PDB entry 7RAG | X-ray diffraction, 2.40 A resolution | chains A and B

# Chain A
Protein: Lipoprotein
Organism: Clostridioides difficile
Reference sequence: A0A031WJD5 (A0A031WJD5_CLODI); numbering as in UniProt (aligned over 23-196)
Sequence (175 residues; numbered 22 to 196; the number before each row is that of its first residue):
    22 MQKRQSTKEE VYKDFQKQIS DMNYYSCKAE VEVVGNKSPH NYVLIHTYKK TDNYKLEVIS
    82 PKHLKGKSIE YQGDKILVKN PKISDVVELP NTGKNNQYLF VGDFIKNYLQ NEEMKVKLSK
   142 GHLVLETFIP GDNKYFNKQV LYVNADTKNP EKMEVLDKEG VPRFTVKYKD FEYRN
Disordered / not traced: 115-118, 196
Modified residues: Mse22 (selenomethionine); Mse43, Mse135, Mse174 (selenomethionine; parent Met)
Sequence notes: initiating methionine (22)
Metal / ion sites: Zn2+: Mse22 (shared with His49(B), Glu65(B), His133(B) of chain B)
From the paper describing this entry:
  - self-association interface (contacts with another copy of this molecule): Mse22 to Lys71

# Chain B
Protein: Germination-specific N-acetylmuramoyl-L-alanine amidase, Autolysin
Organism: Clostridioides difficile
Notes: EC 3.5.1.28
Reference sequence: Q18CJ4 (Q18CJ4_CLOD6); residue numbers follow UniProt; this construct covers 26-234
Sequence (217 residues; row label = number of the first residue in the row):
    25 MKNISEDVIK YMPVTNKTII LDAGHGGIDP GALNKDKSTS EKDINLAITL KLRELIESSG
    85 GLVILTREDD SSLYKEENNK TTRQKYNENL KNRKEIISNS NANMFVSIHL NAFEQSKYYG
   145 AQTFYPKDKQ DSKELSKCIQ EELKRVVDKT NNREVKPRDD IYLLKDNNIP SVLIECGFLS
   205 NEKECKLLTD ETYQEKIAWA IYIGIQKYLS VDKLAAA
Disordered / not traced: 25-39, 237-241
Modified residues: Mse25 (selenomethionine); Mse36 (selenomethionine); Mse128 (selenomethionine; parent Met)
Sequence notes: initiating methionine (25); expression tag (235-241)
Metal / ion sites: Zn2+: His49, Glu65, His133 (shared with Mse22(A) of chain A)
From the paper describing this entry:
  - Zn2+ coordination: His49, Glu65, His133
  - catalytic residues: Glu199 (proposed by the authors, not directly observed)
  - mutagenesis - H49A (5-fold), E65A: decreased binding to Lipoprotein (chain A)
  - mutagenesis - H49A, E65A: abolished binding to Zn2+
  - mutagenesis - H49A, E65A: decreased stability
  - mutagenesis - R169D, E199A: unchanged stability
  - mutagenesis - H49A, E65A: unchanged expression

# Interface between chain A and chain B
Residue-residue contacts (38):
  His84(A) - Lys75(B)
  His84(A) - Glu78(B)  salt bridge
  His84(A) - Glu219(B)
  Leu85(A) - Glu78(B)
  Leu85(A) - Leu79(B)  hydrophobic
  Leu85(A) - Ser82(B)
  Ile90(A) - Ser83(B)
  Ile90(A) - Tyr226(B)
  Val99(A) - Trp223(B)  hydrophobic
  Val99(A) - Tyr226(B)
  Lys100(A) - Trp223(B)
  Asn101(A) - Trp223(B)
  Lys103(A) - Glu219(B)  salt bridge
  Ile104(A) - Trp223(B)
  Asp106(A) - Arg169(B)  salt bridge
  Asp106(A) - Trp223(B)  hydrogen bond
  Val108(A) - Ile227(B)  hydrophobic
  Leu110(A) - Gln230(B)
  Leu110(A) - Lys231(B)
  Pro111(A) - Ser234(B)
  Thr113(A) - Ser234(B)
  Val122(A) - Gly84(B)
  Asn154(A) - Asn40(B)  hydrogen bond (side chain-backbone)
  Lys155(A) - Asn123(B)  hydrogen bond (side chain-backbone)
  Lys155(A) - Ser124(B)
  Lys155(A) - Asn125(B)
  Tyr156(A) - Thr42(B)
  Tyr156(A) - Leu86(B)  hydrophobic
  Tyr156(A) - Ile88(B)
  Tyr156(A) - Ser124(B)  hydrogen bond (side chain-backbone)
  Tyr156(A) - Asn125(B)
  Phe157(A) - Asn40(B)
  Phe157(A) - Lys41(B)
  Phe157(A) - Thr42(B)
  Phe157(A) - Gly84(B)
  Phe185(A) - Gly84(B)
  Phe185(A) - Gly85(B)
  Phe185(A) - Leu86(B)  hydrophobic
Other interface residues (no listed pair), chain A (24 interface residues in all): Val79, Lys88, Glu109, Ile150, Arg184
Other interface residues (no listed pair), chain B (27 interface residues in all): Glu81, Asn127, Val170, Lys220
From the paper, about this interface:
  - specific contacts: His84(A)-Glu78(B), Asp106(A)-Arg169(B) (salt bridge)
  - interface residues, chain B: Leu79(B), Tyr217(B), Tyr226(B), Ile227(B)

# Summary
24 residues of chain A face 27 of chain B across their interface; the contacts include 4 hydrogen bonds and 3
salt bridges. Among the polar pairs are His84(A)-Glu78(B), Lys103(A)-Glu219(B) and Asp106(A)-Arg169(B). The
authors report a contact between His84(A) and Glu78(B); a salt bridge between Asp106(A) and Arg169(B). From
the paper: the catalytic residue Glu199(B); H49A and E65A of chain B reduce binding to Lipoprotein (chain A);
4 substitutions were tested in all.
Here chain A is Lipoprotein and chain B is Germination-specific N-acetylmuramoyl-L-alanine amidase, Autolysin,
both from Clostridioides difficile. Entry 7RAG (Structure of the CwlD amidase from Clostridioides difficile in
complex with the GerS lipoprotein) was determined by X-ray diffraction.
